3BZK - chain A; structure by X-ray diffraction, 2.30 A resolution.

== Chain A ==
Protein: Tex
From: Pseudomonas aeruginosa
UniProtKB: Q9HTY8 (Q9HTY8_PSEAE); residues 1-779 here = UniProt positions 1-779
Chain sequence (785 residues; row label = number of the first residue in the row):
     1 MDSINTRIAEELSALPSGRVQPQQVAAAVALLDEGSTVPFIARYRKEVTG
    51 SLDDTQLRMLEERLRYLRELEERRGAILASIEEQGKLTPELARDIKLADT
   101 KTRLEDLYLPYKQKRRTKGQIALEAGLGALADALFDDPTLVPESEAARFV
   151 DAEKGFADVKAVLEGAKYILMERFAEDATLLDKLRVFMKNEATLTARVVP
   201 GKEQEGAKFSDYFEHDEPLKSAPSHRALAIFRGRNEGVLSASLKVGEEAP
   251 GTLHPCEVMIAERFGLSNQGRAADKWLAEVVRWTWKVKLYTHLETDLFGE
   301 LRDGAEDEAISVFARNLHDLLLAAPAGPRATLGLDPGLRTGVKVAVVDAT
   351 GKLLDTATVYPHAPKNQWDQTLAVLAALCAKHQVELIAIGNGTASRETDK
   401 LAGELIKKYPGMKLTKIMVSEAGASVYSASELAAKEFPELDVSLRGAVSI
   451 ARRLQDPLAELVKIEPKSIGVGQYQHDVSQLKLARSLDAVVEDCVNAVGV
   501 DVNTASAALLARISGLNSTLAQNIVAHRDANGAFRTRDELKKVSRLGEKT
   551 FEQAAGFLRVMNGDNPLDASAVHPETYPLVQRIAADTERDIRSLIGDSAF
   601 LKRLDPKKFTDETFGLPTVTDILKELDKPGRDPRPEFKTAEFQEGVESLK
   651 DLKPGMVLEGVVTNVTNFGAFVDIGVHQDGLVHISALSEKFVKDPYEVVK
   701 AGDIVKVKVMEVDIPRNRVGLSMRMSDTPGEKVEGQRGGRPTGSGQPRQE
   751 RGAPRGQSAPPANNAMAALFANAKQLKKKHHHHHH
Disordered / not traced: 247-248, 731-785
Construct notes: expression tag (780-785)
What the authors report for this chain:
  - conformationally variable residues (order/disorder transition): G246 to G251
  - mutagenesis - F668D/F671D (65 +/- 3 fold), F668D (46-fold), F671D (46-fold), H683E (46-fold), R718E (135 +/- 50 fold): decreased binding to ssRNA
  - mutagenesis - D335A/E421A: unchanged catalytic activity

== Overview ==
The paper reports that F668D/F671D, F668D and F671D, among others, reduce binding to ssRNA; conformational
variability at G246; 6 substitutions were tested in all.
Chain A is Tex (Pseudomonas aeruginosa); the structure, Crystal Structure of the Tex protein from Pseudomonas
aeruginosa, crystal form 2, was determined by X-ray diffraction, deposited together with 3BZC.
